PDB entry 6IOL | electron microscopy, 3.76 A resolution | chains I and J of the 12 polymer chains in the assembly

== Chain I (and J) ==
Molecule: Multidrug resistance protein MexA
Organism: Pseudomonas aeruginosa
Notes: chain J of this document is another copy of the same molecule, construct and numbering; everything in this record applies to it too
UniProt: P52477 (MEXA_PSEAE); residues 2-360 here correspond to UniProt positions 25-383 (UniProt number = residue number + 23)
Chain sequence (362 residues; numbered -1 to 360; the number before each row is that of its first residue; numbers below 1 keep their minus sign (Gly-1 is residue -1)):
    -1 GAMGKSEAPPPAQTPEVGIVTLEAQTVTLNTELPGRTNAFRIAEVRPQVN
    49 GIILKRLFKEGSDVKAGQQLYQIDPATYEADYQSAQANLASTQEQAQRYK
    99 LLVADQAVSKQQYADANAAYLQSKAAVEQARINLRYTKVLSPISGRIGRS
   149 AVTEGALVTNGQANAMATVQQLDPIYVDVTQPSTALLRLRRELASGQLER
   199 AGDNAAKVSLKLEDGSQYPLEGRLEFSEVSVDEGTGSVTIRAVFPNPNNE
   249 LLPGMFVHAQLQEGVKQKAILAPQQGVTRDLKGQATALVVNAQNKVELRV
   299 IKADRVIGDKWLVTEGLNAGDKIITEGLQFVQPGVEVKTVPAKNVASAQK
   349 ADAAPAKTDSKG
Unresolved in the structure: -1 to 10, 344-360
Differences from the reference sequence: expression tag (-1 to 1)
What the authors report for this chain:
  - mutagenesis - L100D: abolished binding to Outer membrane protein OprM
  - mutagenesis - L100D: abolished growth in response to drug resistance
  - mutagenesis - R96A, L99D, D103A, Q104A: unchanged binding to Outer membrane protein OprM
  - mutagenesis - R96D, S107D: decreased binding to Outer membrane protein OprM
  - mutagenesis - R39D, S107D, R147D: decreased growth in response to drug resistance
  - mutagenesis - R39D, R147D: abolished binding to Multidrug resistance protein MexA (chain I)
  - mutagenesis - R34A, R34D, T233A, T233V, R277A, R277D: abolished binding to Multidrug resistance protein MexB

== Interface between chain I and chain J ==
Residue-residue contacts (61; chain I residue first):
  Arg34(I) with Glu231(J)
  Ile50(I) with Gln46(J)
  Arg54(I) with Tyr174(J), hydrogen bond
  Glu58(I) with Tyr174(J); Phe224(J); Arg239(J), salt bridge
  Gly59(I) with Phe224(J)
  Asp72(I) with Arg133(J), salt bridge; Tyr134(J)
  Ala74(I) with Glu126(J); Ile130(J)
  Thr75(I) with Gln127(J), hydrogen bond; Ile130(J)
  Ala78(I) with Ala123(J); Glu126(J); Gln127(J)
  Ser82(I) with Gln120(J), hydrogen bond (backbone-side chain); Ala123(J)
  Ala85(I) with Ala116(J); Leu119(J), hydrophobic
  Asn86(I) with Gln120(J)
  Ser89(I) with Gln109(J); Ala112(J); Asp113(J); Ala116(J)
  Glu92(I) with Ala112(J)
  Gln93(I) with Gln109(J)
  Arg96(I) with Lys108(J); Gln109(J), hydrogen bond
  Arg144(I) with Val227(J)
  Gly146(I) with Glu226(J)
  Arg147(I) with Phe224(J); Glu226(J), salt bridge; Thr237(J), hydrogen bond; Arg239(J)
  Thr151(I) with Phe38(J); Arg39(J); Ile40(J), hydrogen bond (side chain-backbone)
  Glu152(I) with Arg39(J), salt bridge; Ile141(J)
  Gly153(I) with Ala41(J); Pro140(J)
  Leu155(I) with Arg44(J), hydrogen bond (backbone-side chain); Gln46(J)
  Thr166(I) with Glu226(J)
  Gln168(I) with Val227(J); Ser228(J)
  Leu170(I) with Val227(J), hydrophobic
  Leu210(I) with Leu185(J), hydrophobic
  Glu211(I) with Ser181(J), hydrogen bond; Thr182(J)
  Asp212(I) with Thr182(J); Leu185(J)
  Ser214(I) with Arg189(J), hydrogen bond
  Asn247(I) with Arg188(J), hydrogen bond (backbone-side chain)
  Leu250(I) with Val227(J); Val229(J), hydrophobic
  Pro251(I) with Val227(J); Val229(J), hydrogen bond (backbone-backbone)
  Gly252(I) with Val229(J)
  Met253(I) with Leu185(J), hydrophobic
Other interface residues (no listed pair), chain I (39 interface residues in all): Ala154, Val156, Gln160, Glu248
Other interface residues (no listed pair), chain J (39 interface residues in all): Glu42, Leu184, Arg186, Val236

== Summary ==
Chain I and chain J each contribute 39 residues to their interface, with 11 hydrogen bonds and 4 salt bridges.
Polar contacts include Glu58(I)-Arg239(J), Asp72(I)-Arg133(J) and Arg147(I)-Glu226(J). From the paper: R34A,
R34D and T233A of chain I, among others, abolish binding to Multidrug resistance protein MexB; R39D, S107D and
R147D of chain I reduce growth in response to drug resistance; 15 substitutions were tested in all.
Both chains are Multidrug resistance protein MexA (Pseudomonas aeruginosa). Entry 6IOL (Cryo-EM structure of
multidrug efflux pump MexAB-OprM (60 degree state)) was determined by electron microscopy, deposited together
with 6IOK.
